Entry 8EFV (electron microscopy, 2.97 A resolution); this record covers chains D and E of the 8 polymer chains in the assembly.

[Chain D (and E)]
Molecule: Holliday junction ATP-dependent DNA helicase RuvB
Source organism: Thermus thermophilus HB8
Notes: EC 3.6.4.12; chain E of this document is another copy of the same molecule, construct and numbering; everything in this record applies to it too
UniProt: Q5SL87 (RUVB_THET8); residues 1-324 here = UniProt positions 1-324
Amino-acid sequence (324 residues; each row starts with the number of its first residue):
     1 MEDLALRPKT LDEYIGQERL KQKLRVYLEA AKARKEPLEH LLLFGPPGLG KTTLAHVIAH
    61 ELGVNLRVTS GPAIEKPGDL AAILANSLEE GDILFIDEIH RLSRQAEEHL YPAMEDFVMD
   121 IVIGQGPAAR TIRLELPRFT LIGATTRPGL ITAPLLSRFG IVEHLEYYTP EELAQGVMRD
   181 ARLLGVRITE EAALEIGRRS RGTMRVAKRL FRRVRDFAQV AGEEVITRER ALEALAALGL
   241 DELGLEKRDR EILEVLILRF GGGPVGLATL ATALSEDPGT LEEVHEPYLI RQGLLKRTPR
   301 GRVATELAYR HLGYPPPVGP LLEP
Not modelled in the structure: 1-6, 75-76, 120-132, 318-324 (chain E: 1-5, 75-76, 121-132, 318-324)
Swiss-Prot annotation at these positions:
  - binding site (ATP): Y14, I15, G48, K51, T52, T53, D97, T146, Y168, R205
  - binding site (Mg(2+)): T52
  - binding site (DNA): R297, R302
  - mutagenesis: Y309 (Y309R: Suitable for crystallization)
Ion coordination: Mg2+ near E98 (its only coordinating residue here)
Ligand contacts: ATP-gamma-S (AGS; phosphothiophosphoric acid-adenylate ester): R7, P8, Y14, I15, P47, G48, L49, G50, K51, T52, T53, Y168, M204, R205, K208
Reported in the primary citation:
  - self-association interface (contacts with another copy of this molecule); pairs are residue here / residue on that copy: E39-R215
  - binding site for the 49-nt DNA strand: R101, R104, R300
  - binding site for ATP-gamma-S: R7, Y14, I15, K51, R158, Y168, R205
  - Mg2+ coordination: E98
  - catalytic residues: R158
  - catalytic residues: E115, D116 (proposed by the authors, not directly observed)

[Interface between chain D and chain E]
Contacting residue pairs (39; chain D residue first):
  R19(D) - K247(E)
  K23(D) - L238(E)
  V26(D) - F217(E)  hydrophobic
  V26(D) - V220(E)
  Y27(D) - R213(E)
  Y27(D) - F217(E)  hydrophobic
  E29(D) - V220(E)
  A30(D) - D216(E)
  A30(D) - Q219(E)
  A30(D) - V220(E)
  A33(D) - Q219(E)
  R34(D) - R215(E)
  R34(D) - D216(E)  salt bridge
  R34(D) - Q219(E)  hydrogen bond
  E39(D) - R212(E)  salt bridge
  E39(D) - R213(E)  salt bridge
  R104(D) - R101(E)
  E108(D) - P72(E)
  P148(D) - E276(E)
  P148(D) - T280(E)
  G149(D) - D277(E)  hydrogen bond (backbone-side chain)
  G149(D) - T280(E)
  A153(D) - E98(E)
  P154(D) - E98(E)
  S157(D) - R205(E)
  G160(D) - R209(E)
  G160(D) - R212(E)
  G160(D) - R213(E)
  I161(D) - R213(E)
  Y167(D) - S275(E)  hydrogen bond
  I290(D) - T269(E)
  I290(D) - T272(E)
  I290(D) - A273(E)
  R291(D) - R259(E)  hydrogen bond (backbone-side chain)
  R291(D) - A273(E)
  Q292(D) - R259(E)
  K296(D) - T269(E)
  R297(D) - A268(E)
  R297(D) - T269(E)  hydrogen bond (backbone-side chain)
Also at the interface, not in a pair above, chain D (34 interface residues in all): P46, Y111, R147, L150, T152, H164, E166, P287, G293, L295
Also at the interface, not in a pair above, chain E (27 interface residues in all): S70, A237, R248, F260

[Overview]
The interface between chain D and chain E involves 34 residues on one side and 27 on the other, with 5
hydrogen bonds and 3 salt bridges. Polar contacts include R34(D)-D216(E), E39(D)-R212(E) and E39(D)-R213(E).
From the paper: catalytic residues R158(D), E115(D) and D116(D); a binding site for ATP-gamma-S at R7(D),
Y14(D) and I15(D) among others.
Chain D and chain E are both Holliday junction ATP-dependent DNA helicase RuvB (Thermus thermophilus HB8); the
structure, Structure of single homo-hexameric Holliday junction ATP-dependent DNA helicase RuvB motor, was
determined by electron microscopy together with 8EFY and 8GH8 from the same study.
